3K45 - chain A; structure by X-ray diffraction, 1.60 A resolution.

== Chain A ==
Molecule: Dihydrofolate reductase
Source organism: Mus musculus
Notes: EC 1.5.1.3
UniProtKB: P00375 (DYR_MOUSE); residues 1-186 here correspond to UniProt positions 2-187 (UniProt number = residue number + 1)
Sequence (186 residues; row label = number of the first residue in the row):
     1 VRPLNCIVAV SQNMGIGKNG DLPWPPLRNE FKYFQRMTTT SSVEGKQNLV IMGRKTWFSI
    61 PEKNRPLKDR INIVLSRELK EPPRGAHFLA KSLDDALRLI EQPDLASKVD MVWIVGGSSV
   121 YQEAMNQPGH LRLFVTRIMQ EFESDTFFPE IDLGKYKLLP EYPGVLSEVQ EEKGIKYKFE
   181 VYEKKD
Construct notes: conflict D104 (Glu105 in P00375)
Ligand contacts:
  - 51P (5-[(1Z)-2-(2-methoxyphenyl)prop-1-en-1-yl]furo[2,3-d]pyrimidine-2,4-diamine): I7, V8, A9, E30, F31, F34, T56, S59, I60, P61, L67, V115, Y121, T136
  - NADPH (NDP; NADPH dihydro-nicotinamide-adenine-dinucleotide phosphate): V8, A9, I16, G17, K18, G20, D21, L22, W24, G53, R54, K55, T56, L75, S76, R77, E78, L79, A90, K91, S92, L93, V115, G116, G117, S118, S119, V120, Y121, E123, T146
UniProt features mapped onto this chain:
  - binding site (NADP(+)): A9, G15 to D21, R54 to T56, S76 to E78, G116 to E123
  - binding site (substrate): E30 to Q35, N64, R70
  - modified residue: K32 (N6-acetyllysine)
Reported in the primary citation:
  - binding site for 51P: I7, E30, T56, V115, Y121

== Overview ==
Ligands of chain A: NADPH and compound 51P. Curated annotation (UniProt) lists 22 NADP+-binding residues and 8
substrate-binding residues. From the paper: a binding site for 51P at I7, E30 and T56 among others.
Chain A is Dihydrofolate reductase (Mus musculus); the structure, Alternate Binding Modes Observed for the E-
and Z-isomers of 2,4-Diaminofuro[2,3d]pyrimidines as Ternary Complexes with NADPH ..., was determined by X-ray
diffraction, deposited together with 3K47.
